PDB entry 8TII | electron microscopy, 3.00 A resolution | chains H and L of the 5 polymer chains in the assembly

[Chain H]
Name: Fab7 heavy chain
From: synthetic construct
Sequence (240 residues; row label = number of the first residue in the row):
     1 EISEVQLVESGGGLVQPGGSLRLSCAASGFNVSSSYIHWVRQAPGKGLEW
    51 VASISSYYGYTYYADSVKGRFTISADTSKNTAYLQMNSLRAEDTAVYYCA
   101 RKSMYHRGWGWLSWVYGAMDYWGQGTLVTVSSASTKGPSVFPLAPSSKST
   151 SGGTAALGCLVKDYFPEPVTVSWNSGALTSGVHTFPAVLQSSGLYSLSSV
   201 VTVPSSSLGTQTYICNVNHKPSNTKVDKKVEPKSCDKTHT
Not modelled in the structure: 1-3, 146-153, 175-179, 209-211, 232-240
Disulfide bonds: C25-C99, C159-C215

[Chain L]
Name: Fab7 light chain
From: synthetic construct
Sequence (215 residues; numbered 1 to 215; the number before each row is that of its first residue):
     1 SDIQMTQSPSSLSASVGDRVTITCRASQSVSSAVAWYQQKPGKAPKLLIY
    51 SASSLYSGVPSRFSGSRSGTDFTLTISSLQPEDFATYYCQQSYYYPITFG
   101 QGTKVEIKRTVAAPSVFIFPPSDSQLKSGTASVVCLLNNFYPREAKVQWK
   151 VDNALQSGNSQESVTEQDSKDSTYSLSSTLTLSKADYEKHKVYACEVTHQ
   201 GLSSPVTKSFNRGEC
Not modelled in the structure: 1, 152-158, 213-215
Disulfide bonds: C24-C89, C135-C195

[Interface between chain H and chain L]
Pairs across the interface - 61 pairs, chain H then chain L:
  H38(H) - Y95(L)
  Q42(H) - Q39(L)  hydrogen bond
  Q42(H) - Y88(L)  hydrogen bond
  G47(H) - Y88(L)
  L48(H) - Q39(L)
  L48(H) - P45(L)  hydrophobic
  L48(H) - Y88(L)
  L48(H) - F99(L)  hydrophobic
  W50(H) - Y95(L)  hydrophobic
  W50(H) - P96(L)  hydrophobic
  W50(H) - I97(L)
  S53(H) - Y95(L)  hydrogen bond
  Y62(H) - Y95(L)  hydrophobic
  Y98(H) - Q39(L)
  Y98(H) - G42(L)
  Y98(H) - K43(L)  hydrogen bond (side chain-backbone)
  Y98(H) - A44(L)  hydrophobic
  V115(H) - S92(L)
  Y116(H) - S92(L)
  Y116(H) - Y93(L)
  Y116(H) - Y95(L)
  A118(H) - A35(L)  hydrophobic
  A118(H) - L47(L)  hydrophobic
  A118(H) - Y50(L)  hydrophobic
  M119(H) - Y37(L)
  M119(H) - L47(L)
  M119(H) - Q90(L)
  M119(H) - I97(L)  hydrophobic
  D120(H) - L47(L)
  D120(H) - Y56(L)  hydrogen bond (backbone-side chain)
  W122(H) - P45(L)
  F141(H) - Q125(L)
  P142(H) - S122(L)
  L143(H) - F119(L)  hydrophobic
  A144(H) - F119(L)
  T154(H) - F117(L)
  A156(H) - F117(L)  hydrophobic
  A156(H) - F119(L)
  A156(H) - L136(L)  hydrophobic
  L157(H) - F119(L)
  L160(H) - Q125(L)
  L160(H) - S132(L)
  H183(H) - N138(L)
  H183(H) - N139(L)
  H183(H) - D168(L)
  H183(H) - S175(L)
  F185(H) - L136(L)  hydrophobic
  F185(H) - S163(L)
  F185(H) - T165(L)
  F185(H) - S175(L)
  F185(H) - L176(L)
  F185(H) - S177(L)
  P186(H) - S163(L)
  P186(H) - V164(L)
  V188(H) - Q161(L)
  L189(H) - Q161(L)
  Q190(H) - Q161(L)
  S198(H) - S177(L)
  V200(H) - L136(L)  hydrophobic
  T202(H) - N138(L)
  K228(H) - S124(L)
Interface residues without a listed pair, chain H (45 interface residues in all): Y36, V40, K46, E49, D65, G117, Y121, G123, P145, A155, K162, T184, S191
Interface residues without a listed pair, chain L (40 interface residues in all): D2, P120, T130, V134, T181

[In short]
The interface between chain H and chain L involves 45 residues on one side and 40 on the other; the contacts
include 5 hydrogen bonds. Polar pairs include Q42(H)-Q39(L), Q42(H)-Y88(L) and S53(H)-Y95(L).
Chain H is Fab7 heavy chain and chain L is Fab7 light chain, both from synthetic construct; the structure,
Human ACKR3 phosphorylated by GRK2 in complex with Arrestin2 in nanodisc, was determined by electron
microscopy together with 9E82, 8TIL, 8TIN, 8TIO and 8VJ9 from the same study.
